Entry 6GY3 (X-ray diffraction, 2.68 A resolution); this record covers chains A and D of the 4 polymer chains in the assembly.

== Chain A ==
Name: AmtR protein
From: Corynebacterium glutamicum
Reference sequence: H7C699 (H7C699_CORGT); numbering as in UniProt (aligned over 19-220)
Amino-acid sequence (202 residues; row label = number of the first residue in the row):
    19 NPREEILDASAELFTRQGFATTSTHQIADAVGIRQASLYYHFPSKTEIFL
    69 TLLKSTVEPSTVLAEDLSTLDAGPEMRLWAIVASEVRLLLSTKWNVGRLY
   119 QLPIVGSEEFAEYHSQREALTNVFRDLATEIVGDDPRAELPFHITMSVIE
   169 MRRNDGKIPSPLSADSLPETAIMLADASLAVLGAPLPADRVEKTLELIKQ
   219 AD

== Chain D ==
Molecule: 18-nt DNA strand
Sequence (18 nucleotides; each row starts with the number of its first residue):
     1 GTCTATCGATCTATAGAC

== How chain A and chain D interact ==
Pairs across the interface - 10 pairs, chain A then chain D:
  Ile-51(A) / DC3(D)  phosphate contact
  Arg-52(A) / DC3(D)  hydrogen bond to the phosphate
  Arg-52(A) / DT4(D)  salt bridge to the phosphate
  Ala-54(A) / DT4(D)  base contact
  Ala-54(A) / DA5(D)  base contact
  Ser-55(A) / DT2(D)  sugar contact
  Ser-55(A) / DC3(D)  hydrogen bond to the phosphate
  Tyr-58(A) / DG1(D)  hydrogen bond to the phosphate
  Tyr-58(A) / DT2(D)  base contact
  His-59(A) / DT2(D)  salt bridge to the phosphate

== Summary ==
6 residues of chain A face 5 of chain D across their interface, with 3 hydrogen bonds and 2 salt bridges.
Polar pairs include Arg-52(A)/DC3(D), Ser-55(A)/DC3(D) and Tyr-58(A)/DG1(D).
Chain A is AmtR protein (Corynebacterium glutamicum) and chain D is an 18-nt DNA strand; the structure,
Crystal Structure of C. glutamicum AmtR bound to glnA operator DNA, was determined by X-ray diffraction.
